Entry 6RX6 (X-ray diffraction, 1.11 A resolution); this record covers chains A and D of the 4 polymer chains in the assembly.

[Chain A (and D)]
Molecule: Pteridine reductase
Organism: Trypanosoma brucei brucei
Notes: chain D of this document is another copy of the same molecule, construct and numbering; everything in this record applies to it too
Reference sequence: O76290 (O76290_TRYBB); numbering as in UniProt (aligned over 1-268)
Sequence (288 residues; each row starts with the number of its first residue; numbers below 1 keep their minus sign (Met-19 is residue -19)):
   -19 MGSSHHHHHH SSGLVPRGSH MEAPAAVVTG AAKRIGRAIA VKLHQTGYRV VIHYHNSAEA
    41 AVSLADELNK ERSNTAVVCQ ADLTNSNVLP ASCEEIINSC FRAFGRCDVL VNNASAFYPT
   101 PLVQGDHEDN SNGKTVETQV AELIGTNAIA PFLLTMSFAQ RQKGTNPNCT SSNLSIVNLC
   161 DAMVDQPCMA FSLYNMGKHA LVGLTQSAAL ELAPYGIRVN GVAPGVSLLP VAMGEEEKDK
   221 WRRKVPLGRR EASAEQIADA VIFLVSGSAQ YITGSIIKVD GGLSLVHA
Not modelled in the structure: -19 to 1, 104-113, 143-151 (chain D: -19 to 1, 104-113, 143-152)
Construct notes: initiating methionine (-19); expression tag (-18 to 0)
Ligand contacts:
  - KMK (methyl 1-[4-[[2,4-bis(azanyl)pteridin-6-yl]methyl-(3-oxidanylpropyl)amino]phenyl]carbonylpiperidine-4-carboxylate): Arg14, Ser95, Ala96, Phe97, Tyr98, Pro99, Asp161, Phe171, Tyr174, Gly205, Val206, Leu208, Leu209, Pro210, Met213, Glu217, Trp221
  - NADP (NAP; NADP nicotinamide-adenine-dinucleotide phosphate): Gly10, Lys13, Arg14, Ile15, His33, Tyr34, His35, Asn36, Ser37, Ala61, Asp62, Leu63, Thr64, Asn93, Ala94, Ser95, Ala96, Thr126, Asn127, Leu159, Cys160, Asp161, Tyr174, Lys178, Pro204, Gly205, Val206, Ser207, Leu208
From the paper describing this entry:
  - binding site for KMK: Asp161

[Chain A / chain D interface]
Pairs across the interface - 19 pairs, chain A then chain D:
  Met163(A) - His267(D)
  Asp165(A) - Leu265(D)
  Gln166(A) - Gln166(D)  hydrogen bond
  Gln166(A) - Ser264(D)
  Gln166(A) - Leu265(D)
  Gln166(A) - His267(D)
  Pro167(A) - Leu265(D)
  Pro167(A) - His267(D)
  Lys224(A) - Ala268(D)  hydrogen bond (side chain-backbone)
  Ser264(A) - Gln166(D)
  Leu265(A) - Asp165(D)
  Leu265(A) - Gln166(D)
  Leu265(A) - Pro167(D)
  Val266(A) - Ala268(D)  hydrophobic
  His267(A) - Met163(D)
  His267(A) - Gln166(D)
  His267(A) - Pro167(D)
  Ala268(A) - Lys224(D)  hydrogen bond (backbone-side chain)
  Ala268(A) - Val266(D)  hydrophobic
Interface residues without a listed pair, chain A (13 interface residues in all): Cys168, Trp221, Leu263
Interface residues without a listed pair, chain D (12 interface residues in all): Cys168, Leu263

[Overview]
13 residues of chain A face 12 of chain D across their interface, with 3 hydrogen bonds. Polar pairs include
Gln166(A)-Gln166(D) and Lys224(A)-Ala268(D). Ligands of chain A: NADP and compound KMK. The paper reports a
binding site for KMK at Asp161(A).
Chain A and chain D are both Pteridine reductase (Trypanosoma brucei brucei); the structure, Trypanosoma
brucei PTR1 (TbPTR1) in complex with inhibitor 4 (NMT-C0026), was determined by X-ray diffraction, deposited
together with 6RX0, 6RX5 and 6RXC.
